PDB entry 8CL3 | electron microscopy, 3.14 A resolution | chains A and B

== Chain A ==
Molecule: Gag polyprotein
From: Human immunodeficiency virus 1
UniProt: B6DRA0 (B6DRA0_9HIV1); residues 1-231 here correspond to UniProt positions 133-363 (UniProt number = residue number + 132)
Sequence (232 residues; numbered 0 to 231; the number before each row is that of its first residue; numbering starts at 0):
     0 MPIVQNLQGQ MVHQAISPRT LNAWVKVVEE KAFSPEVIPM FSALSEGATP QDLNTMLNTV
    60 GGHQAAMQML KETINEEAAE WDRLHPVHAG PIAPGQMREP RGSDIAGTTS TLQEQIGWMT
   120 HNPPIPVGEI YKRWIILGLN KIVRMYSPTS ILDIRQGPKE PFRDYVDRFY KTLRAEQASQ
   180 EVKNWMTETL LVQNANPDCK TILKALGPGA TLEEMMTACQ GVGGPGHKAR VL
Not modelled in the structure: 0, 88-95, 222-231
Differences from the reference sequence: initiating methionine (0)

== Chain B ==
Molecule: Protein transport protein Sec24C
UniProt: P53992 (SC24C_HUMAN); residues 1-15 here correspond to UniProt positions 228-242 (UniProt number = residue number + 227)
Sequence (15 residues; each row starts with the number of its first residue):
     1 GPLLPGQSFG GPSVS
Not modelled in the structure: 13-15

== Interface between chain A and chain B ==
Pairs across the interface - 21 pairs, chain A then chain B:
  Asn53(A) with Phe9(B); Gly10(B)
  Leu56(A) with Phe9(B), hydrophobic
  Asn57(A) with Ser8(B); Phe9(B), hydrogen bond (side chain-backbone)
  Met66(A) with Phe9(B)
  Gln67(A) with Pro5(B)
  Lys70(A) with Pro5(B), hydrogen bond (side chain-backbone); Gln7(B), hydrogen bond (side chain-backbone); Phe9(B)
  Ile73(A) with Leu3(B), hydrophobic; Phe9(B), hydrophobic
  Asn74(A) with Gly1(B); Pro2(B); Leu3(B), hydrogen bond (side chain-backbone)
  Ala77(A) with Pro2(B), hydrophobic
  Ser102(A) with Pro2(B)
  Gly106(A) with Gly10(B)
  Thr107(A) with Pro2(B); Leu3(B); Gly10(B)
Also at the interface, not in a pair above, chain A (15 interface residues in all): Leu69, Ala105, Tyr130
Also at the interface, not in a pair above, chain B (11 interface residues in all): Leu4, Gly6, Gly11

== Summary ==
15 residues of chain A face 11 of chain B across their interface, with 4 hydrogen bonds. Among the polar pairs
are Asn57(A)-Phe9(B), Lys70(A)-Pro5(B) and Lys70(A)-Gln7(B).
Chain A is Gag polyprotein (Human immunodeficiency virus 1) and chain B is Protein transport protein Sec24C;
the structure, HIV-1 mature capsid hexamer from CA-IP6 CLPs, bound to Sec24C peptide, was determined by
electron microscopy, deposited together with 8CKY, 8CL0 and 8CL1.
